PDB entry 3VYG | X-ray diffraction, 1.72 A resolution | chains J and K of the 12 polymer chains in the assembly

[Chain J]
Protein: Thiocyanate hydrolase subunit alpha
Source organism: Thiobacillus thioparus
Notes: EC 3.5.5.8
UniProtKB: O66187 (SCNA_THITI); numbering as in UniProt (aligned over 1-126)
Sequence (126 residues; each row starts with the number of its first residue):
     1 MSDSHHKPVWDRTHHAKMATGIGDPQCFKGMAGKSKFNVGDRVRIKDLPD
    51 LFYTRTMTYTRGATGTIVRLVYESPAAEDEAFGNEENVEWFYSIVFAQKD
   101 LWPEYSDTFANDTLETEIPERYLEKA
Not modelled in the structure: 1-6

[Chain K]
Protein: Thiocyanate hydrolase subunit beta
Source organism: Thiobacillus thioparus
Notes: EC 3.5.5.8
UniProtKB: O66186 (SCNB_THITI); numbering as in UniProt (aligned over 1-157)
Sequence (157 residues; each row starts with the number of its first residue):
     1 MSSSIREEVHRHLGTVALMQPALHQQTHAPAPTEITHTLFRAYTRVPHDV
    51 GGEADVPIEYHEKEEEIWELNTFATCECLAWRGVWTAEERRRKQNCDVGQ
   101 TVYLGMPYYGRWLLTAARILVDKQFVTLTELHNKIVEMRERVASGQGLGE
   151 YLPPKAK
Not modelled in the structure: 1-3, 155-157

[Chain J / chain K interface]
Residue-residue contacts - 35 pairs, chain J then chain K:
  Lys7(J) - Gln124(K)
  Pro8(J) - Gln124(K)
  Trp10(J) - Lys123(K)  hydrogen bond (side chain-backbone)
  Arg12(J) - Arg82(K)
  Arg12(J) - Gly83(K)
  Arg12(J) - Val84(K)
  Arg12(J) - Phe125(K)
  Asp47(J) - Arg41(K)  salt bridge
  Leu51(J) - Thr44(K)
  Phe52(J) - Val46(K)
  Tyr53(J) - Val46(K)  hydrophobic
  Tyr53(J) - His48(K)
  Tyr53(J) - Glu88(K)  hydrogen bond
  Tyr53(J) - Arg91(K)
  Tyr53(J) - Arg92(K)
  Tyr53(J) - Cys96(K)  hydrophobic
  Thr54(J) - His48(K)  hydrogen bond (backbone-side chain)
  Arg55(J) - His48(K)
  Arg55(J) - Glu88(K)  salt bridge
  Arg55(J) - Arg91(K)
  Met57(J) - Asp49(K)
  Thr58(J) - Arg41(K)
  Thr58(J) - Asp49(K)  hydrogen bond (backbone-side chain)
  Tyr59(J) - Gly51(K)
  Ala77(J) - Glu88(K)
  Glu80(J) - Thr86(K)
  Glu80(J) - Glu88(K)
  Glu80(J) - Glu89(K)
  Ala81(J) - Glu88(K)
  Ala81(J) - Glu89(K)
  Ala81(J) - Arg92(K)  hydrogen bond (backbone-side chain)
  Phe82(J) - Arg92(K)
  Gly83(J) - Glu89(K)
  Glu85(J) - Thr86(K)
  Trp102(J) - Gly52(K)
Other interface residues (no listed pair), chain J (22 interface residues in all): Asp11, Arg61
Other interface residues (no listed pair), chain K (20 interface residues in all): Asp97

[Summary]
22 residues of chain J face 20 of chain K across their interface; the contacts include 5 hydrogen bonds and 2
salt bridges. Polar contacts include Asp47(J)-Arg41(K), Arg55(J)-Glu88(K) and Trp10(J)-Lys123(K).
Chain J is Thiocyanate hydrolase subunit alpha and chain K is Thiocyanate hydrolase subunit beta, both from
Thiobacillus thioparus; the structure, Crystal structure of Thiocyanate hydrolase mutant R136W, was determined
by X-ray diffraction.
